4H5P - chains A and B of the 3 polymer chains in the assembly; structure by X-ray diffraction, 2.15 A resolution.

[Chain A (and B)]
Molecule: Nucleocapsid protein
Source organism: Rift Valley fever virus
Notes: chain B of this document is another copy of the same molecule, construct and numbering; everything in this record applies to it too
Reference sequence: D3K5I7 (D3K5I7_RVFV); residues 1-245 here = UniProt positions 1-245
Sequence (245 residues; row label = number of the first residue in the row):
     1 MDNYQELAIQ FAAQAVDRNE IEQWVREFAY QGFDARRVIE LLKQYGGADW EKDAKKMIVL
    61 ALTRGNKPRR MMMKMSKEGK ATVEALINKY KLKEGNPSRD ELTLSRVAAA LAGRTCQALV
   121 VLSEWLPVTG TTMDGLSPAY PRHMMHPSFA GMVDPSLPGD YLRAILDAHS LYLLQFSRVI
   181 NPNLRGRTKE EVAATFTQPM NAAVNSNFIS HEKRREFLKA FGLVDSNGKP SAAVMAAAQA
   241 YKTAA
Unresolved in the structure: 1
UniProt features mapped onto this chain:
  - binding site (RNA): Tyr-30, Phe-33, Asn-66, Lys-67, Arg-70, Arg-99, Ser-105, Arg-106, Arg-185, Thr-195
  - site: Trp-125 (Important for dimerization)
  - mutagenesis: Trp-125 (W125A: Almost complete loss of transcription), Arg-178 (R178E: 90% loss of transcription; R178Q: 75% loss of 30transcription)
What the authors report for this chain:
  - binding site for 28-mer poly(U) RNA: Tyr-30, Phe-33, Gly-65, Asn-66, Lys-67, Arg-70, Arg-99, Arg-106, Ala-109, Pro-127, Pro-147, Phe-176, Ile-180, Pro-199, Ala-202
  - conformationally variable residues (domain motion): Phe-28 to Ala-35

[How chain A and chain B interact]
Residue-residue contacts (60; chain A residue first):
  Arg-36(A) / Tyr-4(B)
  Arg-36(A) / Gln-5(B)
  Ile-39(A) / Tyr-4(B)  hydrophobic
  Glu-40(A) / Tyr-4(B)
  Lys-43(A) / Asp-2(B)
  Lys-43(A) / Leu-7(B)
  Glu-51(A) / Phe-11(B)
  Glu-51(A) / Gln-14(B)  hydrogen bond
  Lys-52(A) / Trp-24(B)
  Ala-54(A) / Phe-11(B)  hydrophobic
  Lys-55(A) / Phe-11(B)
  Lys-55(A) / Gln-14(B)  hydrogen bond
  Lys-55(A) / Trp-24(B)
  Lys-56(A) / Trp-24(B)
  Lys-56(A) / Phe-28(B)
  Ile-58(A) / Phe-11(B)  hydrophobic
  Val-59(A) / Trp-24(B)  hydrophobic
  Val-59(A) / Val-25(B)  hydrophobic
  Leu-60(A) / Phe-28(B)  hydrophobic
  Arg-64(A) / Phe-28(B)  hydrogen bond (side chain-backbone)
  Arg-64(A) / Ala-29(B)
  Arg-64(A) / Tyr-30(B)
  Met-73(A) / Ser-98(B)
  Met-73(A) / Arg-99(B)  hydrogen bond (backbone-backbone)
  Lys-74(A) / Ala-29(B)
  Lys-74(A) / Tyr-30(B)  hydrogen bond
  Lys-74(A) / Gln-31(B)  hydrogen bond (backbone-backbone)
  Lys-74(A) / Asn-96(B)  hydrogen bond
  Lys-74(A) / Pro-97(B)
  Lys-74(A) / Arg-99(B)
  Lys-74(A) / Arg-106(B)
  Met-75(A) / Glu-27(B)
  Met-75(A) / Phe-28(B)
  Met-75(A) / Gln-31(B)
  Ser-76(A) / Glu-27(B)  hydrogen bond (side chain-backbone)
  Glu-78(A) / Glu-27(B)
  Gly-79(A) / Glu-27(B)
  Thr-82(A) / Glu-27(B)  hydrogen bond
  Thr-82(A) / Phe-28(B)
  Val-83(A) / Phe-28(B)  hydrophobic
  Leu-111(A) / Phe-11(B)  hydrophobic
  Gly-113(A) / Ala-12(B)
  Arg-114(A) / Phe-11(B)
  Arg-114(A) / Ala-12(B)
  Arg-114(A) / Gln-14(B)  hydrogen bond (side chain-backbone)
  Arg-114(A) / Ala-15(B)
  Gln-117(A) / Ala-12(B)  hydrogen bond (side chain-backbone)
  Gln-117(A) / Val-16(B)
  Val-121(A) / Arg-18(B)
  Val-121(A) / Glu-22(B)
  Leu-122(A) / Ile-21(B)  hydrophobic
  Leu-122(A) / Val-25(B)  hydrophobic
  Asn-207(A) / Gln-5(B)  hydrogen bond (backbone-side chain)
  Phe-208(A) / Tyr-4(B)
  Phe-208(A) / Gln-5(B)
  Phe-208(A) / Ala-8(B)  hydrophobic
  Ile-209(A) / Gln-5(B)
  Ile-209(A) / Ala-8(B)  hydrophobic
  Ile-209(A) / Ile-9(B)  hydrophobic
  Phe-217(A) / Ala-12(B)  hydrophobic
Interface residues without a listed pair, chain A (39 interface residues in all): Trp-50, Thr-63, Lys-80, Ala-110, Ala-118, Trp-125, Ser-210, Lys-213
Interface residues without a listed pair, chain B (29 interface residues in all): Asp-17, Glu-20, Asp-100

[Overview]
39 residues of chain A face 29 of chain B across their interface, with 12 hydrogen bonds. Polar pairs include
Glu-51(A)/Gln-14(B), Lys-55(A)/Gln-14(B) and Arg-64(A)/Phe-28(B). UniProt lists 10 RNA-binding residues and 2
mutagenesis sites on chain A. The paper reports a binding site for 28-mer poly(U) RNA at Tyr-30(A), Phe-33(A)
and Gly-65(A) among others; conformational variability at Phe-28(A).
Both chains are Nucleocapsid protein (Rift Valley fever virus). Entry 4H5P (Crystal Structure of Rift Valley
Fever Virus Nucleocapsid Protein Tetramer Bound to Single-stranded RNA) was determined by X-ray diffraction,
deposited together with 4V9E, 4H5L, 4H5M, 4H5O and 4H5Q.
